5ES8 - chain A; structure by X-ray diffraction, 2.55 A resolution.

== Chain A ==
Protein: Linear gramicidin synthetase subunit A
Source organism: Brevibacillus parabrevis
UniProt: Q70LM7 (LGRA_BREPA); residues 3-767 here correspond to UniProt positions 2-766 (UniProt number = residue number - 1)
Sequence (776 residues; each row starts with the number of its first residue):
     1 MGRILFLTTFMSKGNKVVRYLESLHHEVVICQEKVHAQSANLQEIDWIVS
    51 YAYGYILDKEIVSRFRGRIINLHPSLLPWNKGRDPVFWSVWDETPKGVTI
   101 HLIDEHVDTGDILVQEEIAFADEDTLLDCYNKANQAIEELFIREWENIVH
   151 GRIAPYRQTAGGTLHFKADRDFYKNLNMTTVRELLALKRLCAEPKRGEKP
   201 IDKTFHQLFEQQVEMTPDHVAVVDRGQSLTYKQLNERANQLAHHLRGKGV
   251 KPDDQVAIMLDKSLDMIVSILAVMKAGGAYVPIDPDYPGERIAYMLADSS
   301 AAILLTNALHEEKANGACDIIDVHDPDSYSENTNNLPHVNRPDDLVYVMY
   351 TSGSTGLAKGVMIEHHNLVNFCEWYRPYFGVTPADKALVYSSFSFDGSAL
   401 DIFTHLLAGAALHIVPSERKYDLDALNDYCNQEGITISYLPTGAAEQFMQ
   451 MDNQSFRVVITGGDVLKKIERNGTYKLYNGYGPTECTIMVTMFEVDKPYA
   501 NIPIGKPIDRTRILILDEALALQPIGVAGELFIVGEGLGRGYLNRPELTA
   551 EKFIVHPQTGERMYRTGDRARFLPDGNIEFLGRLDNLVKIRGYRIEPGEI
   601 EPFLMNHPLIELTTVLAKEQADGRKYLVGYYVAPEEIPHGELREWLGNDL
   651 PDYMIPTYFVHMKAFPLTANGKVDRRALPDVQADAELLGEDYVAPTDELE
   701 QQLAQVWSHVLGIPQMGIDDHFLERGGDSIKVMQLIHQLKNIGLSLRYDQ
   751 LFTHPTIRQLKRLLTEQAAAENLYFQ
Not modelled in the structure: 682-692, 771-776
Covalently attached groups: compound 5S4 linked to Ser-729
Differences from the reference sequence: initiating methionine (1); expression tag (2, 768-776)
Small-molecule neighbours: 5S4 ([(3R)-4-[[3-[2-[[(2S)-2-azanyl-3-methyl-butanoyl]amino]ethylamino]-3-oxidanylidene-propyl]amino]-2,2-dimethyl-3-oxidanyl-4-oxidanylidene-butyl] dihydrogen phosphate): Tyr-390, Ser-391, Phe-395, Asp-396, Gly-397, Leu-400, Lys-420, Tyr-421, Tyr-439, Pro-441, Gly-462, Gly-463, Gly-480, Gly-482, Ile-488, Met-489, Lys-589, Arg-591, Gly-592, Tyr-593, Ile-730, Met-733
Curated features (UniProtKB/Swiss-Prot):
  - modified residue: Ser-729 (O-(pantetheine 4'-phosphoryl)serine)

== In short ==
Compound 5S4 is covalently linked to Ser-729.
Chain A is Linear gramicidin synthetase subunit A (Brevibacillus parabrevis); the structure, Crystal structure
of the initiation module of LgrA in the thiolation state, was determined by X-ray diffraction, deposited
together with 5ES5, 5ES6, 5ES7 and 5ES9.
